Entry 1KT0 (X-ray diffraction, 2.70 A resolution); this record covers chain A.

# Chain A
Protein: 51 kDa FK506-binding protein
Source organism: Homo sapiens
Notes: EC 5.2.1.8
UniProt: Q13451 (FKBP5_HUMAN); residues 1-457 here = UniProt positions 1-457
Amino-acid sequence (457 residues; each row starts with the number of its first residue):
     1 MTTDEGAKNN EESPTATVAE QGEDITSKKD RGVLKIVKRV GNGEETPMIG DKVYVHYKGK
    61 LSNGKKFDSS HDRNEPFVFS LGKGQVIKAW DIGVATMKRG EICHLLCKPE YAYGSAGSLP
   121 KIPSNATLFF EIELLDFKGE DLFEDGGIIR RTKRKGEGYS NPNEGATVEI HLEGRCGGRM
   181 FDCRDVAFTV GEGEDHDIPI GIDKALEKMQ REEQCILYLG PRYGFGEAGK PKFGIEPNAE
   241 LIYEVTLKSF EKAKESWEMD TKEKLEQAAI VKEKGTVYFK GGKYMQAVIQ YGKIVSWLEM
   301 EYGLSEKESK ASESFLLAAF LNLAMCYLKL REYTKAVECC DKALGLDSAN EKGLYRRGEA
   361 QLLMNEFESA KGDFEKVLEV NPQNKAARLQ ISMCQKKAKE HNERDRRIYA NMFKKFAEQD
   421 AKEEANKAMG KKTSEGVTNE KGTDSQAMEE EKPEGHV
Unresolved in the structure: 1-32, 38-45, 62-66, 70-75, 382-385, 413-457
Differences from the reference sequence: engineered mutation Arg-99 (Lys in Q13451)
UniProt features mapped onto this chain:
  - modified residue: Met-1 (N-acetylmethionine), Ser-13 (Phosphoserine), Lys-28 (N6-acetyllysine), Lys-155 (N6-acetyllysine), Ser-445 (Phosphoserine)
  - mutagenesis: Lys-28 (K28Q: Mimics acetylation; impaired interaction with AKT1 and PHLPP1; when associated with Q-155; K28R: Decreased acetylation; promotes interaction with AKT1 and PHLPP1; when associated with R-155), Lys-155 (K155Q: Mimics acetylation; impaired interaction with AKT1 and PHLPP1; when associated with Q-28; K155R: Decreased acetylation; promotes interaction with AKT1 and PHLPP1; when associated with R-28)
What the authors report for this chain:
  - contacts within the chain: Asp-195/Lys-274 (salt bridge), Asp-195/Tyr-278 (hydrogen bond)
  - mutagenesis - D195DEL/H196DEL/D197DEL: unchanged binding to Hsp90
  - mutagenesis - D195DEL/H196DEL/D197DEL: decreased binding to PR

# In short
UniProt lists 2 mutagenesis sites. From the paper: D195DEL/H196DEL/D197DEL reduce binding to PR; contacts
within the chain involving Asp-195, Lys-274 and Tyr-278.
Chain A is 51 kDa FK506-binding protein (Homo sapiens); the structure, Structure of the Large FKBP-like
Protein, FKBP51, Involved in Steroid Receptor Complexes, was determined by X-ray diffraction, deposited
together with 1KT1.
